7XFI - chains B and J of the 10 polymer chains in the assembly; structure by electron microscopy, 2.90 A resolution.

Chain B:
Name: Histone H4
Source organism: Xenopus laevis
UniProt: P62799 (H4_XENLA); residues 0-102 here correspond to UniProt positions 1-103 (UniProt number = residue number + 1)
Chain sequence (103 residues; each row starts with the number of its first residue; numbering starts at 0):
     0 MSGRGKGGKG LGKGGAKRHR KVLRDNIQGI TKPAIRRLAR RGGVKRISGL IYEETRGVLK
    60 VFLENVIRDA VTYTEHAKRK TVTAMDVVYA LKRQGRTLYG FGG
Unresolved in the structure: 0-20
Swiss-Prot annotation at these positions:
  - DNA-binding region: Lys16 to Lys20
  - modified residue: Ser1 (N-acetylserine), Arg3 (Asymmetric dimethylarginine), Lys5 (N6-(2-hydroxyisobutyryl)lysine), Lys8 (N6-(2-hydroxyisobutyryl)lysine), Lys12 (N6-(2-hydroxyisobutyryl)lysine), Lys16 (N6-(2-hydroxyisobutyryl)lysine), Lys20 (N6,N6,N6-trimethyllysine), Lys31 (N6-(2-hydroxyisobutyryl)lysine), Lys44 (N6-(2-hydroxyisobutyryl)lysine), Ser47 (Phosphoserine), Tyr51 (Phosphotyrosine), Lys59 (N6-(2-hydroxyisobutyryl)lysine), Lys77 (N6-(2-hydroxyisobutyryl)lysine), Lys79 (N6-(2-hydroxyisobutyryl)lysine), Tyr88 (Phosphotyrosine), Lys91 (N6-(2-hydroxyisobutyryl)lysine)
  - cross-link (Glycyl lysine isopeptide (Lys-Gly)): Lys31 (interchain with G-Cter in UFM1), Lys91 (interchain with G-Cter in ubiquitin)

Chain J:
Molecule: 152-nt DNA strand
Source organism: Xenopus laevis
Sequence (152 nucleotides; numbered -74 to 77; the number before each row is that of its first residue; numbers below 1 keep their minus sign (DC-74 is residue -74)):
   -74 CCTGGAGAAT CCCGGTGCCG AGGCCGCTCA ATTGGTCGTA GACAGCTCTA GCACCGCTTA
   -14 AACGCACGTA CGCGCTGTCC CCCGCGTTTT AACCGCCAAG GGGATTACTC CCTAGTCTCC
    46 AGGCCCGTGT CAGATATATA CATCCTGTGC AT
Unresolved in the structure: -74 to -73, 64-77

Chain B / chain J interface:
Pairs across the interface (12):
  Arg35(B) with DC8(J), salt bridge to the phosphate
  Arg45(B) with DC7(J), sugar contact; DC8(J), phosphate contact
  Ile46(B) with DC7(J), sugar contact; DC8(J), hydrogen bond to the phosphate
  Ser47(B) with DC7(J), hydrogen bond to the phosphate
  Gly48(B) with DC7(J), hydrogen bond to the phosphate
  Arg78(B) with DG28(J), phosphate contact
  Lys79(B) with DG27(J), salt bridge to the phosphate; DG28(J), hydrogen bond to the phosphate
  Thr80(B) with DG27(J), phosphate contact; DG28(J), hydrogen bond to the phosphate
Also at the interface, not in a pair above, chain B (10 interface residues in all): Lys44, Tyr51
Also at the interface, not in a pair above, chain J (6 interface residues in all): DG9, DA29

In short:
The interface between chain B and chain J involves 10 residues on one side and 6 on the other, with 5 hydrogen
bonds and 2 salt bridges. Among the polar pairs are Ile46(B)-DC8(J), Ser47(B)-DC7(J) and Gly48(B)-DC7(J).
UniProt lists a DNA-binding region on chain B.
Chain B is Histone H4 and chain J is a 152-nt DNA strand, both from Xenopus laevis; the structure, Structure
of nucleosome-DI complex (-50I, Apo state), was determined by electron microscopy together with 7XFC, 7XFH,
7XFJ, 7XFL, 7XFM and 7XFN from the same study.
